Entry 1YQD (X-ray diffraction, 1.65 A resolution); this record covers chains A and B.

== Chain A (and B) ==
Name: sinapyl alcohol dehydrogenase
From: Populus tremuloides
Notes: EC 1.1.1.195; chain B of this document is another copy of the same molecule, construct and numbering; everything in this record applies to it too
Reference sequence: Q94G59 (Q94G59_POPTM); numbering as in UniProt (aligned over 1-362)
Chain sequence (366 residues; each row starts with the number of its first residue; numbers below 1 keep their minus sign (Gly-3 is residue -3)):
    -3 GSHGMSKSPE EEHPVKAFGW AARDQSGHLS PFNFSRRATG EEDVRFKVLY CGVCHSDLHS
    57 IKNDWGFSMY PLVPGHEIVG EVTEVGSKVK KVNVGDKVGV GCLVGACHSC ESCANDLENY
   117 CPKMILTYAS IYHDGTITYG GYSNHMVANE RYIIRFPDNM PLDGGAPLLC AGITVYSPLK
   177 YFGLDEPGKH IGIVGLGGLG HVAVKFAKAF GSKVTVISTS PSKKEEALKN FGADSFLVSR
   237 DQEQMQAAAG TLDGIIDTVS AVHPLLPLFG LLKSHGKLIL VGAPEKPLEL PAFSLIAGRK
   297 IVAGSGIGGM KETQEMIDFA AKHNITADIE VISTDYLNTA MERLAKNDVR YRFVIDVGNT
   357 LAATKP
Disordered / not traced: -3 to 3
Sequence notes: cloning artifact (-3 to 0); engineered mutation Asn140 (Asp in Q94G59)
Bound ions: Zn2+ site 1: Cys50, His72, Cys166; Zn2+ site 2: Cys103, Cys106, Cys109, Cys117
Small-molecule neighbours: NADP (NAP; NADP nicotinamide-adenine-dinucleotide phosphate): Cys50, His51, Ser52, His55, Trp61, Cys166, Thr170, Gly191, Leu192, Gly193, Gly194, Leu195, Ser214, Thr215, Ser216, Lys219, Thr254, Val255, Ser256, Ala257, Val258, His259, Val277, Gly278, Ala279, Ser301, Gly302, Ile303, Leu340, Asn343, Tyr347, Arg348
From the paper describing this entry:
  - conformationally variable residues (side-chain flip): Cys98
  - binding site for 2,3-dihydroxy-1,4-dithiobutane: Trp61, Cys98, Phe289
  - self-association interface (contacts with another copy of this molecule): Lys282 to Gly302
  - catalytic residues: Ser52, His55 (proposed by the authors, not directly observed)
  - binding site for NADP: Ser52, His55, Ser214, Thr215, Ser216, Lys219, Ala279, Ile292, Gly302, Ile303, Asn343
  - specificity-determining residues: Thr215 (citing earlier work)
  - Zn2+ coordination: Cys50, His72, Cys103, Cys106, Cys109, Cys117, Cys166
  - specificity-determining residues: Phe289, Ile292, Gly302 (from molecular simulation)
  - mutagenesis - W61L/F289P: decreased catalytic activity on coniferaldehyde
  - mutagenesis - W61L/F289P, L122W/G302F (14-fold): decreased catalytic activity on sinapaldehyde
  - mutagenesis - L122W/G302F: increased catalytic activity on coniferaldehyde
  - mutagenesis - W61L/L122W/F289P/G302F: decreased catalytic activity
  - specificity-determining residues: Leu122 (by similarity / conservation)

== Chain A / chain B interface ==
Contacting residue pairs - 62 pairs, chain A then chain B:
  Trp61(A) - Phe289(B)
  Phe63(A) - Phe289(B)  hydrophobic
  Leu113(A) - Arg295(B)
  Tyr116(A) - His271(B)
  Tyr116(A) - Ile292(B)
  Tyr116(A) - Gly294(B)
  Tyr116(A) - Arg295(B)
  Tyr177(A) - His271(B)  hydrogen bond
  Tyr177(A) - Arg295(B)
  Phe178(A) - Arg295(B)
  His271(A) - Tyr116(B)
  His271(A) - Tyr177(B)  hydrogen bond
  Leu276(A) - Ile292(B)
  Gly278(A) - Ala288(B)
  Gly278(A) - Ile292(B)
  Ala279(A) - Phe289(B)  hydrophobic
  Pro280(A) - Ala288(B)
  Pro283(A) - Glu285(B)
  Pro283(A) - Leu286(B)
  Leu284(A) - Leu284(B)
  Leu284(A) - Glu285(B)
  Leu284(A) - Leu286(B)  hydrogen bond (backbone-backbone)
  Glu285(A) - Pro283(B)
  Glu285(A) - Leu284(B)
  Leu286(A) - Pro283(B)
  Leu286(A) - Leu284(B)  hydrogen bond (backbone-backbone)
  Ala288(A) - Gly278(B)
  Ala288(A) - Pro280(B)
  Phe289(A) - Trp61(B)
  Phe289(A) - Ala279(B)  hydrophobic
  Leu291(A) - Val298(B)
  Leu291(A) - Gly300(B)
  Ile292(A) - Tyr116(B)
  Ile292(A) - Leu276(B)
  Ile292(A) - Val277(B)
  Ile292(A) - Gly278(B)
  Ile292(A) - Gly300(B)
  Ile292(A) - Ser301(B)
  Ile292(A) - Gly302(B)
  Gly294(A) - Tyr116(B)
  Arg295(A) - Leu113(B)
  Arg295(A) - Tyr116(B)
  Arg295(A) - Tyr177(B)
  Arg295(A) - Phe178(B)
  Arg295(A) - Gly300(B)
  Lys296(A) - Ala299(B)
  Lys296(A) - Gly300(B)  hydrogen bond (backbone-backbone)
  Ile297(A) - Ile297(B)  hydrophobic
  Ile297(A) - Val298(B)
  Ile297(A) - Ala299(B)  hydrophobic
  Val298(A) - Leu291(B)
  Val298(A) - Ile297(B)
  Val298(A) - Val298(B)  hydrogen bond (backbone-backbone)
  Ala299(A) - Leu291(B)
  Ala299(A) - Lys296(B)
  Ala299(A) - Ile297(B)  hydrophobic
  Gly300(A) - Leu291(B)
  Gly300(A) - Ile292(B)
  Gly300(A) - Arg295(B)
  Gly300(A) - Lys296(B)  hydrogen bond (backbone-backbone)
  Ser301(A) - Ile292(B)
  Gly302(A) - Ile292(B)
Other interface residues (no listed pair), chain A (33 interface residues in all): Ser173, Leu261, Ser270, Val277, Pro287
Other interface residues (no listed pair), chain B (32 interface residues in all): Phe63, Ser173, Leu261, Pro287

== Overview ==
The interface between chain A and chain B involves 33 residues on one side and 32 on the other; the contacts
include 7 hydrogen bonds. Among the polar pairs are Tyr177(A)-His271(B), Leu284(A)-Leu286(B) and
Lys296(A)-Gly300(B). From the paper: catalytic residues Ser52(A) and His55(A); W61L/F289P and L122W/G302F of
chain A reduce catalytic activity on sinapaldehyde.
Both chains are sinapyl alcohol dehydrogenase (Populus tremuloides). Entry 1YQD (Sinapyl Alcohol Dehydrogenase
complexed with NADP+) was determined by X-ray diffraction together with 1YQX from the same study.
